6Z2J - chains A and D of the 6 polymer chains in the assembly; structure by electron microscopy, 4.00 A resolution.

[Chain A]
Name: Deoxynucleotidyltransferase terminal-interacting protein 1
Organism: Homo sapiens
Reference sequence: Q9H147 (TDIF1_HUMAN); residue numbers follow UniProt; this construct covers 1-130
Chain sequence (130 residues; numbered 1 to 130; the number before each row is that of its first residue):
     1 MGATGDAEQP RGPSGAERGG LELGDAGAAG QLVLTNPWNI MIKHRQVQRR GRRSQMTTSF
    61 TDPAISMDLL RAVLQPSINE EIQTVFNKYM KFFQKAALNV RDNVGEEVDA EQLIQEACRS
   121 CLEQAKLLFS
Unresolved in the structure: 1-61

[Chain D]
Name: Mitotic deacetylase-associated SANT domain protein
Organism: Homo sapiens
Reference sequence: Q6PJG2 (MDEAS_HUMAN); residue numbers follow UniProt; this construct covers 717-887
Chain sequence (173 residues; each row starts with the number of its first residue):
   715 GAVSIEPRIN VGSRFQAEIP LMRDRALAAA DPHKADLVWQ PWEDLESSRE KQRQVEDLLT
   775 AACSSIFPGA GTNQELALHC LHESRGDILE TLNKLLLKKP LRPHNHPLAT YHYTGSDQWK
   835 MAERKLFNKG IAIYKKDFFL VQKLIQTKTV AQCVEFYYTY KKQVKIGRNG TLT
Unresolved in the structure: 715-721, 830-832, 880-887
Differences from the reference sequence: expression tag (715-716)

[Chain A / chain D interface]
Pairs across the interface - 8 pairs, chain A then chain D:
  K91(A) - L810(D)
  F92(A) - L806(D)  hydrophobic
  F92(A) - N807(D)
  F92(A) - L810(D)
  K95(A) - L810(D)
  V100(A) - S779(D)
  N103(A) - F781(D)
  N103(A) - P782(D)
Also at the interface, not in a pair above, chain A (6 interface residues in all): A96
Also at the interface, not in a pair above, chain D (9 interface residues in all): I780, L803, K812

[Summary]
Chain A and chain D form an interface of 6 and 9 residues respectively.
Here chain A is Deoxynucleotidyltransferase terminal-interacting protein 1 and chain D is Mitotic
deacetylase-associated SANT domain protein, both from Homo sapiens. Entry 6Z2J (The structure of the dimeric
HDAC1/MIDEAS/DNTTIP1 MiDAC deacetylase complex) was determined by electron microscopy together with 6Z2K from
the same study.
